Entry 4AAC (X-ray diffraction, 2.50 A resolution); this record covers chain A.

Chain A:
Molecule: Mitogen-activated protein kinase 14
From: Homo sapiens
Notes: EC 2.7.11.24
Reference sequence: Q16539 (MK14_HUMAN); residues 2-360 here = UniProt positions 2-360
Amino-acid sequence (365 residues; row label = number of the first residue in the row; numbers below 1 keep their minus sign (His-4 is residue -4)):
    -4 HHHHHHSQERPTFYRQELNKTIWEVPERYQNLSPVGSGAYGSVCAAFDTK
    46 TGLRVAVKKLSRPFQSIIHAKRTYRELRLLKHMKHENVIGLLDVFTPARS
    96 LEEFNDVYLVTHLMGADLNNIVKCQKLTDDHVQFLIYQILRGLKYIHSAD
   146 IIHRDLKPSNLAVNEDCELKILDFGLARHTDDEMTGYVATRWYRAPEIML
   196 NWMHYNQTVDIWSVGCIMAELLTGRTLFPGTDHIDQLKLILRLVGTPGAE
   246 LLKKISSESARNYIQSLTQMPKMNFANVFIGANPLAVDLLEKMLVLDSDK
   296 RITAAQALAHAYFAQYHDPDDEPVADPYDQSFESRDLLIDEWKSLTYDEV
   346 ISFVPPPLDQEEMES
Not modelled in the structure: -4 to 4, 117-121, 360
Sequence notes: expression tag (-4 to 1)
Small-molecule neighbours: AAV (N-isoxazol-3-yl-4-methyl-3-[6-(4-methylpiperazin-1-yl)-4-oxo-quinazolin-3-yl]benzamide): Val30, Gly31, Ser32, Gly33, Val38, Ala51, Val52, Lys53, Glu71, Leu74, Leu75, Ile84, Leu104, Thr106, His107, Leu108, Asp112, Leu167, Asp168, Phe169, Leu171

In short:
Bound to chain A: compound AAV.
Chain A is Mitogen-activated protein kinase 14 (Homo sapiens); the structure, P38ALPHA map kinase bound to
cmpd 29, was determined by X-ray diffraction, deposited together with 4A9Y, 4AA0, 4AA4 and 4AA5.
